Entry 5DFX (X-ray diffraction, 1.80 A resolution); this record covers chain A.

== Chain A ==
Name: Histidine kinase
Source organism: Synechocystis sp. (strain PCC 6803 / Kazusa)
Notes: EC 2.7.13.3
UniProtKB: P73184 (P73184_SYNY3); numbering as in UniProt (aligned over 441-597)
Chain sequence (215 residues; numbered 391 to 605; the number before each row is that of its first residue):
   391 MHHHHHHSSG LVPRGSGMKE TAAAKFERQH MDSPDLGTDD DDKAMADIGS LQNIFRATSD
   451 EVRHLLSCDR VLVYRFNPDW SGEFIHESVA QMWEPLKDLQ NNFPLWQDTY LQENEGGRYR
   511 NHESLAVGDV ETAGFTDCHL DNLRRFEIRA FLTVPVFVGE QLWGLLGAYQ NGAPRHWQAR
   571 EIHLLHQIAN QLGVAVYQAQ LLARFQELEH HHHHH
Disordered / not traced: 391-438, 597-605
Sequence notes: initiating methionine (391); expression tag (392-440, 598-605)
Covalently attached groups: phycocyanobilin (CYC) linked to Cys528
Small-molecule neighbours: phycocyanobilin (CYC): Tyr464, Phe474, Trp496, Gln497, Asp498, Thr499, Tyr500, Leu501, Gly507, Arg508, Tyr509, Leu515, Phe525, Thr526, His529, Asn532, Thr543, Leu555, Tyr559
From the paper describing this entry:
  - binding site for phycocyanobilin: Cys528

== Overview ==
Phycocyanobilin is covalently linked to Cys528. The paper reports a binding site for phycocyanobilin at
Cys528.
Chain A is Histidine kinase (Synechocystis sp. (strain PCC 6803 / Kazusa)); the structure, Structure of the
parental state of GAF3 from Slr1393 of Synechocystis sp. PCC6803 (in vivo assembled ..., was determined by
X-ray diffraction (same publication as 5M82, 5M85 and 5DFY).
